Entry 9RMR (X-ray diffraction, 1.65 A resolution); this record covers chains A and B.

[Chain A]
Name: Retinoic acid receptor RXR-alpha
Organism: Homo sapiens
Reference sequence: P19793 (RXRA_HUMAN); numbering as in UniProt (aligned over 229-462)
Chain sequence (235 residues; numbered 228 to 462; the number before each row is that of its first residue):
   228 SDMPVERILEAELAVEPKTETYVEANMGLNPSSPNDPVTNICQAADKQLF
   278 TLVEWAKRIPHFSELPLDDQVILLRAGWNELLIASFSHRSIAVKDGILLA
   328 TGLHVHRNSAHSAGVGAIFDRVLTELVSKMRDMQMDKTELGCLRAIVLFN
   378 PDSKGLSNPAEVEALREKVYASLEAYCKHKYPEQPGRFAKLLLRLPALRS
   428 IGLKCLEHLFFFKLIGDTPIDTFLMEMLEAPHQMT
Disordered / not traced: 228-229, 244-262, 460-462
Construct notes: expression tag (228)
Ligand contacts: fn558 (A1JH6): Val-265, Ile-268, Ala-271, Ala-272, Gln-275, Trp-305, Asn-306, Leu-309, Ile-310, Phe-313, Arg-316, Ile-324, Leu-326, Ala-327, Val-342, Ile-345, Phe-346, Val-349, Cys-432, His-435, Leu-436, Phe-439
UniProt features mapped onto this chain:
  - region: Arg-348 to Gly-368 (Required for nuclear export)
  - binding site (9-cis-retinoate): Arg-316, Ala-327
  - binding site (all-trans-retinoate): Arg-316, Ala-327
  - modified residue (Phosphoserine): Ser-259, Ser-260
  - mutagenesis: Val-280 (V280A: Abolished ubiquitination and degradation by UBR5), Glu-352 to Thr-462 (No impact on acetylation by EP300), Met-357 to Met-360 (Abolishes nuclear export), Leu-418 to Leu-430 (Abolishes nuclear localization), Glu-434 (E434N/Q/K/A: As a heterodimer with NR1H4, impairs interaction with coactivator NCOA1. Impairs transcriptional activity)

[Chain B]
Name: Nuclear receptor coactivator 2
Reference sequence: Q15596 (NCOA2_HUMAN); residues 687-696 here = UniProt positions 687-696
Chain sequence (10 residues; row label = number of the first residue in the row):
   687 HKILHRLLQD
Disordered / not traced: 696

[Chain A / chain B interface]
Pairs across the interface (27):
  Phe-277(A) with Leu-693(B), hydrophobic
  Val-280(A) with Leu-690(B), hydrophobic; Leu-693(B); Leu-694(B), hydrophobic
  Lys-284(A) with Leu-693(B), hydrogen bond (side chain-backbone); Leu-694(B); Gln-695(B), hydrogen bond (side chain-backbone)
  Leu-294(A) with His-691(B); Leu-694(B), hydrophobic
  Gln-297(A) with Leu-694(B)
  Val-298(A) with Leu-690(B), hydrophobic; His-691(B); Leu-694(B), hydrophobic
  Leu-301(A) with Leu-690(B), hydrophobic; Leu-694(B), hydrophobic
  Arg-302(A) with His-687(B), hydrogen bond; Leu-690(B)
  Thr-449(A) with Ile-689(B)
  Phe-450(A) with Ile-689(B), hydrophobic; Leu-693(B), hydrophobic
  Glu-453(A) with His-687(B); Lys-688(B), hydrogen bond (side chain-backbone); Ile-689(B), hydrogen bond (side chain-backbone); Leu-690(B), hydrogen bond (side chain-backbone)
  Ala-457(A) with His-687(B)
  Pro-458(A) with His-687(B)
  His-459(A) with His-687(B)
Interface residues without a listed pair, chain A (18 interface residues in all): Glu-281, Phe-289, Asp-295, Met-454

[In short]
The interface between chain A and chain B involves 18 residues on one side and 8 on the other, with 6 hydrogen
bonds. Among the polar pairs are Lys-284(A)/Leu-693(B), Lys-284(A)/Gln-695(B) and Arg-302(A)/His-687(B).
Ligands of chain A: fn558.
Here chain A is Retinoic acid receptor RXR-alpha (Homo sapiens) and chain B is Nuclear receptor coactivator 2.
Entry 9RMR (Crystal structure of RXR alpha LBD bound to a synthetic agonist FN558 and a coactivator fragment)
was determined by X-ray diffraction (same publication as 9QX6).
